PDB entry 7JTS | electron microscopy, 6.10 A resolution (low resolution: residue-level contacts below are approximate; hydrogen-bond / salt-bridge calls are withheld) | chains a and s of the 13 polymer chains in the assembly

# Chain a
Protein: Dynein 8 kDa light chain, flagellar outer arm
Organism: Chlamydomonas reinhardtii
Reference sequence: Q39580 (DYL1_CHLRE); residues 1-91 here = UniProt positions 1-91
Sequence (91 residues; numbered 1 to 91; the number before each row is that of its first residue):
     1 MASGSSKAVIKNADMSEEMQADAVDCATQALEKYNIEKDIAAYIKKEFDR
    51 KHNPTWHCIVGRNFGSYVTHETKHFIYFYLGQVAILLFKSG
Not modelled in the structure: 1-6, 91

# Chain s
Protein: FAP253
Organism: Chlamydomonas reinhardtii
Reference sequence: A0A2K3D359 (A0A2K3D359_CHLRE); residue numbers follow UniProt; this construct covers 1-682
Sequence (682 residues; numbered 1 to 682; the number before each row is that of its first residue):
     1 MSDPEAEQGEQGYEESPEEPGPGSEAPSPSRIDNGLDTIIDIDPQTQHAE
    51 EGSNTAYESEQPDVISSYTGGQQEEDGEQAGNGAIDETTEEAAGEADDGG
   101 KASGFAVEVDAGTDAAAEGDLEPEPEPERPASASGEPQPTASTSRPASGA
   151 AARPASARPTSARPGSAAPRQPSASGGSRPGSGHPVNLAPDSVGLAQQQQ
   201 QKSQIEVGAQAYEARGSSRPQSGGDAYGQAEEASAAAAAGRPSTSQSGSR
   251 PPPSREGVAVVPSIPEDQPLAVPIHIERYIAPGLKAIEVEVAQGPGMPHR
   301 LVRVLLDYTQCDAKPYLGGFRNKRTGAVYHHGATQTPRAPKYSEADRKLS
   351 RETQTVKIKQHSQQTVREQATQMARPGVLLDNDYDKEVTPGRYQTADERD
   401 EIVLRSTLRIQRWVRGWLGRKRAAYLRGKKMEREAFLRDQEARAQSEAEE
   451 HRRREIQRRMHPRTAADFEVLYNELEAWRLQETRKIKEAGLAKEQEQQVL
   501 QQLLHKETKLLQTIDRLKINANQENKEARIQHTLNEMSKPKKFALRNGGK
   551 VDVHTPFTTRAKELQQLYNGLNLPLLTVDERLDVLLHVKWTVKEFDCDLT
   601 RELVDLIDREADLLNRGRNPKMLEGLRKRISSLFLNFIETPEFNPEAVRF
   651 QIVPMDFEAYLYEQVGKATAKAGTSVGTRTLS
Not modelled in the structure: 1-343, 395-397, 540-553, 651-682

# Chain a / chain s interface
Pairs across the interface - 29 pairs, chain a then chain s:
  Ala8(a) - Lys386(s)
  Ala8(a) - Glu387(s)
  Ala8(a) - Val388(s)
  Ile10(a) - Lys386(s)
  Lys11(a) - Ala370(s)
  Lys11(a) - Thr371(s)
  Asn12(a) - Gln369(s)
  Asn12(a) - Ala370(s)
  Ala21(a) - Pro390(s)
  Val24(a) - Pro390(s)
  Asp25(a) - Pro390(s)
  Asp25(a) - Gly391(s)
  Asp25(a) - Arg392(s)
  Asp25(a) - Tyr393(s)
  Cys26(a) - Tyr393(s)
  Lys51(a) - Gln394(s)
  Arg62(a) - Met373(s)
  Asn63(a) - Met373(s)
  Phe64(a) - Thr371(s)
  Phe64(a) - Met373(s)
  Gly65(a) - Thr371(s)
  Ser66(a) - Ala370(s)
  Ser66(a) - Thr371(s)
  Val68(a) - Glu368(s)
  Thr69(a) - Val366(s)
  His70(a) - Val366(s)
  His70(a) - Arg367(s)
  Thr72(a) - Thr365(s)
  Thr72(a) - Arg367(s)
Other interface residues (no listed pair), chain a (23 interface residues in all): Val9, Thr28, Gln29, Glu71, Tyr77
Other interface residues (no listed pair), chain s (17 interface residues in all): Gln372

# Summary
23 residues of chain a face 17 of chain s across their interface.
Chain a is Dynein 8 kDa light chain, flagellar outer arm and chain s is FAP253, both from Chlamydomonas
reinhardtii; the structure, Stalk of radial spoke 1 attached with doublet microtubule from Chlamydomonas
reinhardtii, was determined by electron microscopy (same publication as 7JTK).
